PDB entry 7V61 | electron microscopy, 3.20 A resolution | chains H and K of the 8 polymer chains in the assembly

== Chain H ==
Name: 3E8
Organism: Severe acute respiratory syndrome coronavirus 2
Chain sequence (451 residues; each row starts with the number of its first residue):
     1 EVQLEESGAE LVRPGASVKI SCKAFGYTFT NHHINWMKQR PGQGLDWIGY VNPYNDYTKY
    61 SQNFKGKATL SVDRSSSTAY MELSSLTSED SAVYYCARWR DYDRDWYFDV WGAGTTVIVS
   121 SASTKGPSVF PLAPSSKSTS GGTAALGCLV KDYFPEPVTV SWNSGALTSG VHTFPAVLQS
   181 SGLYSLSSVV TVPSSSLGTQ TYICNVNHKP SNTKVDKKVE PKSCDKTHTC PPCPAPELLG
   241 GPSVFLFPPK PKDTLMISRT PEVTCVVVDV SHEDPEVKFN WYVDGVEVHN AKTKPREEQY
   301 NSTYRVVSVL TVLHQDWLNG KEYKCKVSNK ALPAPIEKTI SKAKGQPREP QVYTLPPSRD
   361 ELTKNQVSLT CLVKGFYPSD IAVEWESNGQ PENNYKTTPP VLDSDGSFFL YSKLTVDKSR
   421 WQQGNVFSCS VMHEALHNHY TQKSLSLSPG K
Unresolved in the structure: 224-451
Cystine bridges: C22-C96, C148-C204

== Chain K ==
Name: 3E8
Organism: Severe acute respiratory syndrome coronavirus 2
Chain sequence (214 residues; numbered 1 to 214; the number before each row is that of its first residue):
     1 DIVMTQSPAT LSVTPGDRVS LSCRASQSIR DYLYWYQQKS HESPRLLIKY ASQSISGIPS
    61 RFSGSGSGSD FTLSINSVEP EDVGVYYCQN GHSFPYTFGG GTKLEIKRTV AAPSVFIFPP
   121 SDEQLKSGTA SVVCLLNNFY PREAKVQWKV DNALQSGNSQ ESVTEQDSKD STYSLSSTLT
   181 LSKADYEKHK VYACEVTHQG LSSPVTKSFN RGEC
Cystine bridges: C23-C88, C134-C194

== Interface between chain H and chain K ==
Contacting residue pairs - 79 pairs, chain H then chain K:
  M37(H) - F98(K)  hydrophobic
  Q39(H) - Q38(K)  hydrogen bond
  Q39(H) - Y87(K)
  Q43(H) - Y87(K)
  L45(H) - Y87(K)
  L45(H) - F98(K)
  W47(H) - F94(K)  hydrophobic
  W47(H) - P95(K)  hydrophobic
  W47(H) - Y96(K)
  Y50(H) - F94(K)  hydrophobic
  K59(H) - F94(K)
  Y95(H) - Q38(K)
  Y95(H) - E42(K)  hydrogen bond (side chain-backbone)
  Y95(H) - S43(K)
  D105(H) - Y50(K)
  W106(H) - Y34(K)  hydrogen bond (backbone-side chain)
  Y107(H) - Y34(K)
  Y107(H) - K49(K)  hydrogen bond
  Y107(H) - I55(K)
  F108(H) - Y36(K)
  F108(H) - L46(K)
  F108(H) - Q89(K)
  W111(H) - Y36(K)  hydrophobic
  W111(H) - S43(K)
  W111(H) - P44(K)  hydrogen bond (side chain-backbone)
  G112(H) - S43(K)  hydrogen bond (backbone-side chain)
  A113(H) - S43(K)
  V129(H) - E123(K)
  F130(H) - S121(K)
  F130(H) - E123(K)
  F130(H) - Q124(K)
  F130(H) - S127(K)
  P131(H) - S121(K)
  L132(H) - F118(K)  hydrophobic
  L132(H) - V133(K)  hydrophobic
  A133(H) - F118(K)
  A133(H) - P119(K)
  S135(H) - I117(K)  hydrogen bond (side chain-backbone)
  S135(H) - F118(K)
  S135(H) - P119(K)
  K137(H) - I117(K)
  K137(H) - P119(K)
  K137(H) - K207(K)
  K137(H) - S208(K)
  K137(H) - F209(K)
  S138(H) - V115(K)
  S138(H) - F116(K)
  S138(H) - I117(K)  hydrogen bond (backbone-backbone)
  S138(H) - F118(K)
  T139(H) - K207(K)  hydrogen bond (backbone-side chain)
  S140(H) - K207(K)
  A145(H) - F116(K)  hydrophobic
  A145(H) - F118(K)
  A145(H) - L135(K)  hydrophobic
  L146(H) - F118(K)
  L149(H) - S131(K)
  H172(H) - D167(K)  salt bridge
  H172(H) - S174(K)  hydrogen bond
  F174(H) - L135(K)  hydrophobic
  F174(H) - S162(K)
  F174(H) - T164(K)
  F174(H) - S174(K)
  F174(H) - L175(K)
  F174(H) - S176(K)
  P175(H) - S162(K)  hydrogen bond (backbone-side chain)
  P175(H) - V163(K)
  V177(H) - Q160(K)
  S187(H) - V133(K)
  V189(H) - F118(K)  hydrophobic
  V189(H) - L135(K)  hydrophobic
  T191(H) - F116(K)
  T191(H) - N137(K)
  K217(H) - E123(K)  salt bridge
  K222(H) - P119(K)
  K222(H) - F209(K)
  K222(H) - N210(K)
  K222(H) - G212(K)
  K222(H) - C214(K)
  S223(H) - C214(K)  hydrogen bond
Also at the interface, not in a pair above, chain H (47 interface residues in all): G44, D46, W99, D109, P134, S136, T173, L178, Q179
Also at the interface, not in a pair above, chain K (47 interface residues in all): G100, T178, R211, E213

== Summary ==
Chain H and chain K each contribute 47 residues to their interface, with 12 hydrogen bonds and 2 salt bridges.
Polar contacts include H172(H)-D167(K), K217(H)-E123(K) and Q39(H)-Q38(K).
Here chain H is 3E8 and chain K is 3E8, both from Severe acute respiratory syndrome coronavirus 2. Entry 7V61
(ACE2 -Targeting Monoclonal Antibody as Potent and Broad-Spectrum Coronavirus Blocker) was determined by
electron microscopy.
